PDB entry 5CRG | X-ray diffraction, 1.97 A resolution | chains A and B

Chain A (and B):
Protein: Calsequestrin-1
Source organism: Homo sapiens
Notes: chain B of this document is another copy of the same molecule, construct and numbering; everything in this record applies to it too
UniProtKB: P31415 (CASQ1_HUMAN); residues 1-362 here correspond to UniProt positions 35-396 (UniProt number = residue number + 34)
Sequence (362 residues; each row starts with the number of its first residue):
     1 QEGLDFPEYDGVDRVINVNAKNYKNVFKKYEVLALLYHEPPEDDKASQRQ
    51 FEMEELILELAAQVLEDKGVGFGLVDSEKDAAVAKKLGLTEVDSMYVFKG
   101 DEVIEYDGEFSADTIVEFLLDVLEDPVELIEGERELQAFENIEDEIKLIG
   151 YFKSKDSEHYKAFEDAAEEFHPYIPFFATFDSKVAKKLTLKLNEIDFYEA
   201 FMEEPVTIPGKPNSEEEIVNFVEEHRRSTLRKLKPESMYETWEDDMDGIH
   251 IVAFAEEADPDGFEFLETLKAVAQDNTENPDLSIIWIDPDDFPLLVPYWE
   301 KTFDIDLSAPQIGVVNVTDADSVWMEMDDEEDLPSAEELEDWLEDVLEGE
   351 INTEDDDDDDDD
Disordered / not traced: 355-362
Construct notes: engineered mutation G210 (Asp244 in P31415)
Metal / ion sites: Ca2+ site 1: D5, F6, E8; Ca2+ site 2: D13, V15, E55, E59; Ca2+ site 3: E91, E105, D107, E240; Ca2+ site 4: E91, D107, E243; Ca2+ site 5: D93, D107; Ca2+ site 6: D113 (shared with D113(B) of chain B); Ca2+ site 7: E117 (shared with D290(B) of chain B); Ca2+ site 8: D121 (shared with D290(B) of chain B); Ca2+ site 9: E128 (shared with D259(B), D261(B) of chain B); Ca2+ site 10: E135 (shared with D261(B), E331(B) of chain B); Ca2+ site 11 near D165 (its only coordinating residue here); Ca2+ site 12: E169, E215; 14 more Ca2+ sites not listed
UniProt features mapped onto this chain:
  - modified residue: Y9 (Phosphotyrosine), S47 (Phosphoserine), T90 (Phosphothreonine), S182 (Phosphoserine)
  - glycosylation: N316 (N-linked (GlcNAc...) asparagine)
What the authors report for this chain:
  - Ca2+ coordination: G210, P212, E217, E326
  - mutagenesis - M53T: decreased binding to Ca2+

Chain A / chain B interface:
Pairs across the interface (91; chain A residue first):
  E2(A) - W242(B)  hydrogen bond (backbone-side chain)
  E2(A) - V317(B)
  E2(A) - T318(B)
  E2(A) - A320(B)
  G3(A) - Y298(B)  hydrogen bond (backbone-side chain)
  G3(A) - W299(B)  hydrogen bond (backbone-side chain)
  G3(A) - A320(B)
  L4(A) - M238(B)  hydrophobic
  L4(A) - Y239(B)
  L4(A) - W242(B)  hydrophobic
  L4(A) - W299(B)  hydrophobic
  D5(A) - L295(B)
  D5(A) - Y298(B)
  F6(A) - E109(B)
  F6(A) - M238(B)  hydrophobic
  F6(A) - Y239(B)
  F6(A) - L295(B)  hydrophobic
  P7(A) - L294(B)
  Q50(A) - E8(B)
  V64(A) - P297(B)  hydrophobic
  K68(A) - E300(B)  salt bridge
  E109(A) - F6(B)
  A112(A) - L294(B)
  D113(A) - P293(B)
  D113(A) - L294(B)
  V116(A) - P293(B)
  V116(A) - L294(B)  hydrophobic
  E117(A) - D290(B)
  E117(A) - P293(B)
  L120(A) - P293(B)
  E128(A) - D259(B)
  E128(A) - P260(B)
  E128(A) - D261(B)
  I130(A) - P260(B)  hydrophobic
  R134(A) - F263(B)
  R134(A) - E264(B)
  R134(A) - E267(B)  salt bridge
  E135(A) - P260(B)
  E135(A) - D261(B)
  E135(A) - E264(B)
  E135(A) - E331(B)
  Q137(A) - F263(B)
  A138(A) - P260(B)  hydrophobic
  A138(A) - F263(B)  hydrophobic
  N141(A) - F263(B)
  L233(A) - L4(B)  hydrophobic
  M238(A) - L4(B)  hydrophobic
  M238(A) - F6(B)  hydrophobic
  Y239(A) - L4(B)
  Y239(A) - F6(B)
  W242(A) - E2(B)  hydrogen bond (side chain-backbone)
  W242(A) - L4(B)  hydrophobic
  D259(A) - E128(B)
  P260(A) - E128(B)
  P260(A) - E135(B)
  P260(A) - A138(B)  hydrophobic
  D261(A) - E128(B)
  D261(A) - E135(B)
  F263(A) - R134(B)
  F263(A) - Q137(B)
  F263(A) - A138(B)  hydrophobic
  F263(A) - N141(B)
  E264(A) - R134(B)
  E264(A) - E135(B)
  E267(A) - R134(B)  salt bridge
  D290(A) - E117(B)
  P293(A) - D113(B)
  P293(A) - V116(B)
  P293(A) - E117(B)
  P293(A) - L120(B)
  L294(A) - F6(B)  hydrophobic
  L294(A) - P7(B)
  L294(A) - A112(B)
  L294(A) - D113(B)
  L294(A) - V116(B)  hydrophobic
  L295(A) - L4(B)  hydrophobic
  L295(A) - D5(B)
  L295(A) - F6(B)
  P297(A) - V64(B)
  Y298(A) - Q1(B)
  Y298(A) - G3(B)  hydrogen bond (side chain-backbone)
  Y298(A) - L4(B)
  Y298(A) - D5(B)
  W299(A) - G3(B)  hydrogen bond (side chain-backbone)
  W299(A) - L4(B)  hydrophobic
  E300(A) - K68(B)  salt bridge
  F303(A) - G3(B)
  V317(A) - E2(B)
  T318(A) - E2(B)
  A320(A) - G3(B)
  E331(A) - E135(B)
Also at the interface, not in a pair above, chain A (53 interface residues in all): Q1, E8, E124, E131, F177, E256, V296, D319
Also at the interface, not in a pair above, chain B (53 interface residues in all): A46, E124, L129, F177, L233, E256, F292, V296, F303, D319

Overview:
The chain A/chain B interface involves 53 residues from each chain; the contacts include 6 hydrogen bonds and
4 salt bridges. Polar pairs include K68(A)-E300(B), R134(A)-E267(B) and E2(A)-W242(B). D5(A), F6(A) and E8(A)
coordinate Ca2+ site 1. From the paper: M53T of chain A reduces binding to Ca2+; Ca2+ coordination by G210(A),
P212(A) and E217(A) among others.
Chain A and chain B are both Calsequestrin-1 (Homo sapiens); the structure, Human skeletal calsequestrin,
D210G mutant high-calcium complex, was determined by X-ray diffraction (same publication as 5CRD and 5CRH).
